5YJY - chains A and B; structure by X-ray diffraction, 3.40 A resolution.

Chain A:
Protein: Rotenone-insensitive NADH-ubiquinone oxidoreductase, mitochondrial
Source organism: Saccharomyces cerevisiae (strain ATCC 204508 / S288c)
Notes: EC 1.6.5.9
UniProt: P32340 (NDI1_YEAST); numbering as in UniProt (aligned over 29-513)
Chain sequence (485 residues; numbered 29 to 513; the number before each row is that of its first residue):
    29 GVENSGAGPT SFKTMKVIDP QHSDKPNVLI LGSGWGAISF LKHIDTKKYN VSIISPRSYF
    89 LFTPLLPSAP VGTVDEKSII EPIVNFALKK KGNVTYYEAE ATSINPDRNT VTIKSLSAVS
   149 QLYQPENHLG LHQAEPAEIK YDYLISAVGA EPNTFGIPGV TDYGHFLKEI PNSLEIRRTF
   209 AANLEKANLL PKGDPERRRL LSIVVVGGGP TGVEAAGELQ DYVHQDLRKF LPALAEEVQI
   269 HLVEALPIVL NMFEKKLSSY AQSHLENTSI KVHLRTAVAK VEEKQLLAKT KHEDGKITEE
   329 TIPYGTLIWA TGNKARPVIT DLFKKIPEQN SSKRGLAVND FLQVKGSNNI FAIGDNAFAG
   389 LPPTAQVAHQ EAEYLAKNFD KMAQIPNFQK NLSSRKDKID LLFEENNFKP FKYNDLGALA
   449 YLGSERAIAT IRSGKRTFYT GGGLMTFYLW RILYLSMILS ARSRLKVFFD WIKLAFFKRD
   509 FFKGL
Not modelled in the structure: 147-163, 420-424
Ion coordination: Mg2+ site 1 near Leu89 (its only coordinating residue here); Mg2+ site 2: Ala175 (together with FAD); Mg2+ site 3: Ile381 (together with FAD)
Small-molecule neighbours:
  - 2-dodecyl-1-oxidanidyl-quinolin-1-ium-4-ol (8WF): Trp63, Pro92, Gln394, His397, Leu444, Ala446, Leu447, Tyr482, Ser484, Met485
  - FAD (flavin-adenine dinucleotide): Gly60, Ser61, Gly62, Trp63, Gly64, Ala65, Ile82, Ser83, Pro84, Arg85, Thr91, Pro92, Leu94, Pro95, Ala127, Glu128, Ala129, Ala175, Val176, Gly177, Leu195, Lys196, Thr239, Arg344, Val346, Ile381, Gly382, Asp383, Pro391, Thr392, Ala393, Gln394, Ala396, Tyr482
Reported in the primary citation:
  - binding site for 2-dodecyl-1-oxidanidyl-quinolin-1-ium-4-ol: Gln394, His397, Ala446, Tyr482, Met485
  - mutagenesis - L444D: decreased catalytic activity on ubiquinone-1
  - mutagenesis - I459A, I459W (3.3 fold): decreased binding to ubiquinone-1
  - mutagenesis - P92A, Q394A, Q394G, H397A, L447N, I459A, I459N, R479A, R479H, R479K, M485A, L487A: decreased catalytic activity
  - mutagenesis - A393G, L444N, Y482F, S484F, S484I, M485E: unchanged catalytic activity
  - mutagenesis - W63F: increased catalytic activity
  - mutagenesis - R479I: abolished catalytic activity

Chain B:
Protein: Rotenone-insensitive NADH-ubiquinone oxidoreductase, mitochondrial
Source organism: Saccharomyces cerevisiae (strain ATCC 204508 / S288c)
Notes: EC 1.6.5.9
UniProt: P32340 (NDI1_YEAST); residues 28-513 here = UniProt positions 28-513
Chain sequence (486 residues; numbered 28 to 513; the number before each row is that of its first residue):
    28 TGVENSGAGP TSFKTMKVID PQHSDKPNVL ILGSGWGAIS FLKHIDTKKY NVSIISPRSY
    88 FLFTPLLPSA PVGTVDEKSI IEPIVNFALK KKGNVTYYEA EATSINPDRN TVTIKSLSAV
   148 SQLYQPENHL GLHQAEPAEI KYDYLISAVG AEPNTFGIPG VTDYGHFLKE IPNSLEIRRT
   208 FAANLEKANL LPKGDPERRR LLSIVVVGGG PTGVEAAGEL QDYVHQDLRK FLPALAEEVQ
   268 IHLVEALPIV LNMFEKKLSS YAQSHLENTS IKVHLRTAVA KVEEKQLLAK TKHEDGKITE
   328 ETIPYGTLIW ATGNKARPVI TDLFKKIPEQ NSSKRGLAVN DFLQVKGSNN IFAIGDNAFA
   388 GLPPTAQVAH QEAEYLAKNF DKMAQIPNFQ KNLSSRKDKI DLLFEENNFK PFKYNDLGAL
   448 AYLGSERAIA TIRSGKRTFY TGGGLMTFYL WRILYLSMIL SARSRLKVFF DWIKLAFFKR
   508 DFFKGL
Not modelled in the structure: 147-163, 421-424
Ion coordination: Mg2+: Ala175 (together with FAD)
Small-molecule neighbours:
  - 2-dodecyl-1-oxidanidyl-quinolin-1-ium-4-ol (8WF): Trp63, Ala393, Gln394, His397, Leu444, Gly445, Ala446, Leu447, Tyr482, Ser484, Met485
  - FAD (flavin-adenine dinucleotide): Leu59, Gly60, Ser61, Gly62, Trp63, Gly64, Ala65, Ile82, Ser83, Pro84, Arg85, Thr91, Pro92, Leu94, Pro95, Ala127, Glu128, Ala129, Ala175, Val176, Gly177, Leu195, Lys196, Glu197, Thr239, Arg344, Val346, Ile381, Gly382, Asp383, Asn384, Pro391, Thr392, Ala393, Gln394, Ala396, Tyr482

How chain A and chain B interact:
Contacting residue pairs (46):
  Pro37(A) - Glu213(B)
  Ser39(A) - Asn216(B)  hydrogen bond (backbone-side chain)
  Asp103(A) - Lys105(B)  salt bridge
  Lys105(A) - Asp103(B)  salt bridge
  Lys105(A) - Asp508(B)
  Lys105(A) - Phe510(B)
  Lys105(A) - Leu513(B)
  Ile108(A) - Phe510(B)  hydrophobic
  Pro110(A) - Phe510(B)  hydrophobic
  Val112(A) - Phe258(B)  hydrophobic
  Asn113(A) - Lys506(B)
  Leu116(A) - Phe258(B)  hydrophobic
  Leu202(A) - Leu513(B)  hydrophobic
  Glu213(A) - Pro37(B)
  Asn216(A) - Ser39(B)
  Leu217(A) - Asn32(B)
  Leu217(A) - Gly34(B)
  Leu217(A) - Pro37(B)
  Leu217(A) - Ser39(B)
  Leu218(A) - Glu31(B)
  Leu218(A) - Asn32(B)
  Pro219(A) - Glu31(B)
  Pro219(A) - Asn32(B)
  Phe258(A) - Val112(B)  hydrophobic
  Phe258(A) - Leu116(B)  hydrophobic
  Ala489(A) - Phe505(B)  hydrophobic
  Arg490(A) - Phe505(B)
  Arg490(A) - Asp508(B)  salt bridge
  Arg490(A) - Phe510(B)
  Leu493(A) - Lys501(B)
  Lys494(A) - Asp508(B)  salt bridge
  Phe497(A) - Phe497(B)  hydrophobic
  Phe497(A) - Ile500(B)  hydrophobic
  Ile500(A) - Phe497(B)  hydrophobic
  Phe505(A) - Ala489(B)  hydrophobic
  Phe505(A) - Arg490(B)
  Phe505(A) - Leu493(B)  hydrophobic
  Lys506(A) - Leu116(B)
  Asp508(A) - Lys105(B)
  Asp508(A) - Arg490(B)  salt bridge
  Asp508(A) - Lys494(B)  salt bridge
  Phe510(A) - Ile108(B)  hydrophobic
  Phe510(A) - Pro110(B)  hydrophobic
  Phe510(A) - Arg490(B)
  Leu513(A) - Glu104(B)
  Leu513(A) - Lys105(B)
Also at the interface, not in a pair above, chain A (33 interface residues in all): Thr38, Glu104, Ile198, Lys257, Leu259, Lys501
Also at the interface, not in a pair above, chain B (33 interface residues in all): Phe40, Lys41, Asn113, Ile198, Leu202, Leu217

Summary:
Chain A and chain B each contribute 33 residues to their interface, with 1 hydrogen bond and 6 salt bridges.
Polar contacts include Asp103(A)-Lys105(B), Lys105(A)-Asp103(B) and Arg490(A)-Asp508(B). From the paper: a
binding site for 2-dodecyl-1-oxidanidyl-quinolin-1-ium-4-ol at Gln394(A), His397(A) and Ala446(A) among
others; P92A, Q394A and Q394G of chain A, among others, reduce catalytic activity; 22 substitutions were
tested in all.
Here chain A is Rotenone-insensitive NADH-ubiquinone oxidoreductase, mitochondrial and chain B is
Rotenone-insensitive NADH-ubiquinone oxidoreductase, mitochondrial, both from Saccharomyces cerevisiae (strain
ATCC 204508 / S288c). Entry 5YJY (Structure of the Ndi1 protein from Saccharomyces cerevisiae in complex with
AC0-12) was determined by X-ray diffraction, deposited together with 5YJW and 5YJX.
